PDB entry 4JCT | X-ray diffraction, 2.60 A resolution | chains F and G of the 7 polymer chains in the assembly

== Chain F (and G) ==
Protein: ATP-dependent Clp protease proteolytic subunit
From: Listeria monocytogenes
Notes: EC 3.4.21.92; chain G of this document is another copy of the same molecule, construct and numbering; everything in this record applies to it too
Reference sequence: Q9RQI6 (CLPP_LISMO); numbering as in UniProt (aligned over 1-198)
Amino-acid sequence (209 residues; each row starts with the number of its first residue):
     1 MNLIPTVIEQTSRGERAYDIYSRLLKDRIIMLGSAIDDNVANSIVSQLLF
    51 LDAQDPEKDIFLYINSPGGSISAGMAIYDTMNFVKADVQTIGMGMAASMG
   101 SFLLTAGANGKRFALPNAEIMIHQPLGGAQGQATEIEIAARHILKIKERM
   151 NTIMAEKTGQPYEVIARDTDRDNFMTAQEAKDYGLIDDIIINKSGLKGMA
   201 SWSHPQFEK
Disordered / not traced: 1-2, 10-16, 194-209
Differences from the reference sequence: expression tag (199-209)

== How chain F and chain G interact ==
Residue-residue contacts (63):
  Ala17(F) with Ile8(G)
  Tyr18(F) with Thr6(G); Ile8(G)
  Asp19(F) with Thr6(G)
  Ser22(F) with Pro5(G); Thr6(G), hydrogen bond (side chain-backbone)
  Asp38(F) with Asn65(G), hydrogen bond
  Asn42(F) with Tyr21(G); Met31(G); Gly33(G), hydrogen bond (side chain-backbone); Asn65(G)
  Ser43(F) with Leu3(G); Tyr21(G)
  Val45(F) with Met31(G), hydrophobic; Met93(G), hydrophobic
  Ser46(F) with Ile20(G); Tyr21(G); Leu24(G); Met31(G)
  Gln47(F) with Pro5(G)
  Leu49(F) with Tyr63(G)
  Phe50(F) with Val7(G), hydrophobic; Ile20(G), hydrophobic; Arg23(G); Leu24(G), hydrophobic
  Gln54(F) with Arg23(G)
  Ser72(F) with Gly94(G); Met95(G); Glu119(G)
  Met75(F) with Asn117(G)
  Ala76(F) with Gly94(G)
  Tyr78(F) with Asn117(G)
  Asp79(F) with Leu115(G); Pro116(G); Asn117(G), hydrogen bond; Ala118(G)
  Thr80(F) with Met93(G); Leu115(G)
  Asn82(F) with Ile191(G); Asn192(G), hydrogen bond (backbone-side chain)
  Phe83(F) with Ile190(G), hydrophobic; Ile191(G); Asn192(G); Lys193(G)
  Ala129(F) with Glu119(G)
  Gln130(F) with Phe174(G)
  Gly131(F) with Met95(G); Phe174(G)
  Gln132(F) with Asp172(G)
  Ala133(F) with Asp172(G); Phe174(G), hydrophobic
  Thr134(F) with Asp172(G), hydrogen bond (backbone-side chain)
  Glu135(F) with Arg171(G); Asp172(G), hydrogen bond (side chain-backbone)
  Ile138(F) with Asp172(G); Asn173(G); Phe174(G), hydrophobic
  His142(F) with Glu119(G), salt bridge; Phe174(G)
  Lys145(F) with Thr176(G); Glu179(G), salt bridge
  Ile146(F) with Glu119(G)
  Arg149(F) with Asn117(G), hydrogen bond (side chain-backbone)
Interface residues without a listed pair, chain F (38 interface residues in all): Tyr21, Leu25, Asn39, Ala53, Ile153
Interface residues without a listed pair, chain G (33 interface residues in all): Asp27, Leu32

== Overview ==
Chain F and chain G form an interface of 38 and 33 residues respectively, with 8 hydrogen bonds and 2 salt
bridges. Polar pairs include His142(F)-Glu119(G), Lys145(F)-Glu179(G) and Ser22(F)-Thr6(G).
Both chains are ATP-dependent Clp protease proteolytic subunit (Listeria monocytogenes). Entry 4JCT (ClpP2
from Listeria monocytogenes) was determined by X-ray diffraction together with 4JCQ and 4JCR from the same
study.
